PDB entry 3NOR | X-ray diffraction, 1.90 A resolution | chain A

Chain A:
Protein: ThiJ/PfpI family protein
From: Pseudomonas fluorescens
Notes: EC 4.2.1.103
Reference sequence: Q4K977 (Q4K977_PSEF5); residues 4-231 here correspond to UniProt positions 1-228 (UniProt number = residue number - 3)
Sequence (231 residues; row label = number of the first residue in the row):
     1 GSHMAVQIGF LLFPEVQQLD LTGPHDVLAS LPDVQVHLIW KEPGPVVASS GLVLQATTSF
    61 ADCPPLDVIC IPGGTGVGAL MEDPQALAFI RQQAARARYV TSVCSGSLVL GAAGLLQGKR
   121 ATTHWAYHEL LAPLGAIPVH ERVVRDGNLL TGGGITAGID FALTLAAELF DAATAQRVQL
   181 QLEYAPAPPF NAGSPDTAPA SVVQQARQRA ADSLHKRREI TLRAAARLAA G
Differences from the reference sequence: expression tag (1-3); engineered mutation Ser105 (Thr102 in Q4K977)
Reported in the primary citation:
  - conformationally variable residues (side-chain flip): Cys104, Gly154 to Thr174
  - binding site for citric acid: Arg217

Summary:
The paper reports a binding site for citric acid at Arg217; conformational variability at Cys104 and Gly154.
Chain A is ThiJ/PfpI family protein (Pseudomonas fluorescens); the structure, Crystal Structure of T102S
Isocyanide Hydratase from Pseudomonas fluorescens, was determined by X-ray diffraction (same publication as
3NON, 3NOO, 3NOQ and 3NOV).
